7CN2 - chains i and I of the 18 polymer chains in the assembly; structure by electron microscopy, 3.43 A resolution.

Chain i:
Molecule: The light chain variable region of H16.001 Fab fragment
From: Oryctolagus cuniculus
Notes: antibody fragment or engineered binder
Amino-acid sequence (110 residues; numbered 1 to 110; the number before each row is that of its first residue):
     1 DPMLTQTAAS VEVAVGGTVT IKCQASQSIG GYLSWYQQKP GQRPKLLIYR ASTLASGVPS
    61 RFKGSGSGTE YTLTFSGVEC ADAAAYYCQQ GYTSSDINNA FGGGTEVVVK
Disulfides: C23-C88

Chain I:
Molecule: The heavy chain variable region of H16.001 Fab fragment
From: Oryctolagus cuniculus
Notes: antibody fragment or engineered binder
Amino-acid sequence (120 residues; numbered 1 to 120; the number before each row is that of its first residue):
     1 QSVKESEGRL VTPGTPLTLT CTASGFTMSR YHMTWVRQAP GKGLEWIGII YARNSDTYYA
    61 NWAKGRFTIS KTSTTVDLKI TSPTIEDTAT YFCARVDSDS SGAFDRLDLW GQGTLVTVSS
Disulfides: C21-C93

How chain i and chain I interact:
Contacting residue pairs (32; chain i residue first):
  Y32(i) - F104(I)  hydrophobic
  S34(i) - R106(I)
  Y36(i) - D105(I)
  Y36(i) - R106(I)
  Y36(i) - L107(I)  hydrogen bond (side chain-backbone)
  Y36(i) - W110(I)  hydrophobic
  Q38(i) - Q38(I)
  R43(i) - G111(I)
  R43(i) - Q112(I)
  P44(i) - W110(I)
  L46(i) - R106(I)
  Y49(i) - R106(I)
  R50(i) - D99(I)  salt bridge
  Y87(i) - K42(I)  hydrogen bond (side chain-backbone)
  Y87(i) - L44(I)  hydrophobic
  Q89(i) - D105(I)  hydrogen bond (side chain-backbone)
  Q90(i) - D105(I)
  G91(i) - F104(I)
  G91(i) - D105(I)
  T93(i) - Y51(I)
  T93(i) - A103(I)
  T93(i) - F104(I)
  T93(i) - D105(I)
  S95(i) - Y58(I)
  S95(i) - Y59(I)
  D96(i) - N61(I)
  I97(i) - A60(I)
  I97(i) - N61(I)  hydrogen bond (backbone-backbone)
  N98(i) - N61(I)
  A100(i) - L44(I)
  F101(i) - W46(I)  hydrophobic
  G102(i) - K42(I)
Also at the interface, not in a pair above, chain i (24 interface residues in all): K45, S94, G103
Also at the interface, not in a pair above, chain I (25 interface residues in all): V36, E45, I49, W62, F92, S101, D108

Overview:
Chain i and chain I form an interface of 24 and 25 residues respectively; the contacts include 4 hydrogen
bonds and 1 salt bridge. Polar pairs include R50(i)-D99(I), Y36(i)-L107(I) and Y87(i)-K42(I).
Here chain i is the light chain variable region of H16.001 Fab fragment and chain I is the heavy chain
variable region of H16.001 Fab fragment, both from Oryctolagus cuniculus. Entry 7CN2 (Subparticle refinement
of human papillomavirus type 16 pesudovirus in complex with H16.001 Fab) was determined by electron
microscopy.
